Entry 9C2C (electron microscopy, 2.90 A resolution); this record covers chains A and B of the 3 polymer chains in the assembly.

Chain A (and B):
Protein: P2X purinoceptor 1
Organism: Homo sapiens
Notes: chain B of this document is another copy of the same molecule, construct and numbering; everything in this record applies to it too
Reference sequence: P51575 (P2RX1_HUMAN); numbering as in UniProt (aligned over 1-399)
Chain sequence (399 residues; each row starts with the number of its first residue):
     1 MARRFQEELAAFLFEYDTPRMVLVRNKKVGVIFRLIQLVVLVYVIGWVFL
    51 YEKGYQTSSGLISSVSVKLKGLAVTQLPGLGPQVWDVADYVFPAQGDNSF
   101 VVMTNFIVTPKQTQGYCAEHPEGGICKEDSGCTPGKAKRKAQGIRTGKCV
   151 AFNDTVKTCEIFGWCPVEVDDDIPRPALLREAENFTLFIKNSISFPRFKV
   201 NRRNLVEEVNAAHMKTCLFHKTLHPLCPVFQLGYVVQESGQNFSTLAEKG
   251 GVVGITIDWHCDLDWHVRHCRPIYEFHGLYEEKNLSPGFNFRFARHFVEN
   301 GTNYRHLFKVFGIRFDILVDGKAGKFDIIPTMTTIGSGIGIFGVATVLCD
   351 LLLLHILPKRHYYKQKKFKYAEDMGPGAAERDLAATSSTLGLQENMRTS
Disordered / not traced: 1-30, 77-80, 206-214, 280-285, 345-399
Disulfides: C117-C165, C217-C227, C261-C270
Covalently attached groups: N-acetylglucosamine (NAG) linked to N153, N184, N242
Residues lining bound ligands:
  - A1ALI (4,4',4'',4'''-{carbonylbis[azanediylbenzene-5,1,3-triylbis(carbonylazanediyl)]}tetra(benzene-1,3-disulfonic acid)), molecule 1: K68, L69, K70, V87, E181, T186, F188, L205, T216, C217, L218, H220, H224, P228, V229, Q231
  - A1ALI, molecule 2: K70, K215, T216, C217, L223, H224, P225, L226, C227
  - A1ALI, molecule 3: K136, K138, R292
  - A1ALI, molecule 4: K138, R139, K140, R292, K309
Reported in the primary citation:
  - conformationally variable residues (order/disorder transition): V206 to M214
  - binding site for A1ALI: K68, K70, K136, R139, N184, F188, K215, T216, C217, L218, L226, V229, Q231, R292, K309
  - post-translational modification sites: N184
  - mutagenesis - K136A (39-fold), K136A/R139A (990-fold), R139A (46-fold), N184A (6-fold), R292A (31-fold), K309A (5-fold): decreased binding to A1ALI
  - mutagenesis - R292A (32-fold), K309A: decreased binding to ATP
  - mutagenesis - K136A, R139A: unchanged binding to ATP
  - specificity-determining residues: K136, R139 (by similarity / conservation)
  - mutagenesis - L50A: unchanged signaling in response to ATP
  - mutagenesis - I45A, F49A, Y55A: decreased signaling in response to ATP

Chain A / chain B interface:
Pairs across the interface - 51 pairs, chain A then chain B:
  I62(A) - L318(B)  hydrophobic
  S64(A) - L279(B)
  S64(A) - R314(B)  hydrogen bond
  S64(A) - D316(B)  hydrogen bond
  V65(A) - R314(B)  hydrogen bond (backbone-side chain)
  S66(A) - R314(B)  hydrogen bond
  K68(A) - N290(B)  hydrogen bond (side chain-backbone)
  K70(A) - K138(B)
  L72(A) - K136(B)
  L72(A) - A141(B)
  L72(A) - G143(B)
  V74(A) - I144(B)  hydrophobic
  P82(A) - Q114(B)
  P82(A) - F162(B)
  Q83(A) - Q114(B)
  V84(A) - Q114(B)
  V84(A) - F162(B)  hydrophobic
  V84(A) - W164(B)  hydrogen bond (backbone-side chain)
  D86(A) - W164(B)
  D86(A) - R305(B)  salt bridge
  A88(A) - R292(B)
  D89(A) - H296(B)  salt bridge
  D89(A) - R305(B)  salt bridge
  A94(A) - F291(B)
  A94(A) - R292(B)
  A94(A) - F293(B)  hydrophobic
  Q95(A) - F92(B)
  Q95(A) - P93(B)
  Q95(A) - F289(B)
  Q95(A) - F291(B)
  E181(A) - K136(B)  salt bridge
  K190(A) - P287(B)
  S192(A) - L279(B)
  K215(A) - R139(B)
  R295(A) - H296(B)
  F297(A) - V298(B)  hydrophobic
  E299(A) - V298(B)
  E299(A) - E299(B)
  I328(A) - Y43(B)  hydrogen bond (backbone-side chain)
  I328(A) - W47(B)
  I329(A) - Y43(B)
  I329(A) - E52(B)
  M332(A) - Y43(B)
  M332(A) - S337(B)
  M332(A) - I341(B)
  T333(A) - S337(B)  hydrogen bond (backbone-side chain)
  G336(A) - S337(B)
  G336(A) - I341(B)
  S337(A) - S337(B)
  I339(A) - G340(B)
  I339(A) - V344(B)  hydrophobic
Other interface residues (no listed pair), chain A (32 interface residues in all): D97, V298
Other interface residues (no listed pair), chain B (45 interface residues in all): V48, D97, V101, Q142, G163, V252, H277, G288, A294, N300, G301, L307, T333

In short:
The interface between chain A and chain B involves 32 residues on one side and 45 on the other; the contacts
include 8 hydrogen bonds and 4 salt bridges. Polar contacts include D86(A)-R305(B), D89(A)-H296(B) and
D89(A)-R305(B). From the paper: a binding site for A1ALI at K68(A), K70(A) and K136(A) among others; K136A,
K136A/R139A and R139A of chain A, among others, reduce binding to A1ALI; 10 substitutions were tested in all.
Both chains are P2X purinoceptor 1 (Homo sapiens). Entry 9C2C (Cryo-EM structure of the human P2X1 receptor in
the NF449-bound inhibited state) was determined by electron microscopy (same publication as 9C2A and 9C2B).
